7O4K - chains 1 and 6 of the 17 polymer chains in the assembly; structure by electron microscopy, 3.60 A resolution.

== Chain 1 ==
Name: General transcription and DNA repair factor IIH subunit TFB1
Organism: Saccharomyces cerevisiae (strain ATCC 204508 / S288c)
UniProtKB: P32776 (TFB1_YEAST); residue numbers follow UniProt; this construct covers 1-642
Chain sequence (645 residues; numbered -2 to 642; the number before each row is that of its first residue; numbers below 1 keep their minus sign (Gly-2 is residue -2)):
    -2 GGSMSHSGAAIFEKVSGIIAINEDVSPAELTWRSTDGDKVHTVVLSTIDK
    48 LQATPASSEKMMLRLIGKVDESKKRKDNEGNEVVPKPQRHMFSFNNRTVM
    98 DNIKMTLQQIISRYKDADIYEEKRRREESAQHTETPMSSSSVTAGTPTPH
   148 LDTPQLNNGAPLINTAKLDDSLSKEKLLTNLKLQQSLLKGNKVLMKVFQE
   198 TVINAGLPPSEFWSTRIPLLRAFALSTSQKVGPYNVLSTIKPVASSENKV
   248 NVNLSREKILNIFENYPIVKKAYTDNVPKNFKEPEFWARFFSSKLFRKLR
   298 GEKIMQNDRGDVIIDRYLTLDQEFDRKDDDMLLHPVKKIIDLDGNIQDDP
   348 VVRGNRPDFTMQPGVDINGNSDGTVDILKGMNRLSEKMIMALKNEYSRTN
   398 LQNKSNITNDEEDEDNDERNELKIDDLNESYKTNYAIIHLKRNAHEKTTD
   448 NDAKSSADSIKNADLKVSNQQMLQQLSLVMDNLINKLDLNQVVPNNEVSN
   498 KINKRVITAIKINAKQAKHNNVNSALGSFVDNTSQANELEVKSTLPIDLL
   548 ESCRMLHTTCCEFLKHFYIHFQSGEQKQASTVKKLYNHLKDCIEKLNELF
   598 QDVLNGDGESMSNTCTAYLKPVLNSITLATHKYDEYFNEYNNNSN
Unresolved in the structure: -2 to 0, 67-82, 122-166, 241-244, 394-412, 447-461, 518-535, 640-642
Construct notes: expression tag (-2 to 0)
UniProt features mapped onto this chain:
  - modified residue: Thr150 (Phosphothreonine)

== Chain 6 ==
Name: General transcription and DNA repair factor IIH subunit SSL1
Organism: Saccharomyces cerevisiae (strain ATCC 204508 / S288c)
UniProtKB: Q04673 (SSL1_YEAST); numbering as in UniProt (aligned over 1-461)
Chain sequence (464 residues; numbered -2 to 461; the number before each row is that of its first residue; numbers below 1 keep their minus sign (Gly-2 is residue -2)):
    -2 GGSMAPVVISESEEDEDRVAITRRTKRQVHFDGEGDDRVDQQQQQHSSSH
    48 RDRDKHVQRKKKKRLSNRNLQGSNGGYAWEDEIKRSWDLVKVDDEGDMAS
    98 LVASIVEARKKRTAKKNITPYQRGIIRSLILTLDCSEAMLEKDLRPNRHA
   148 MIIQYAIDFVHEFFDQNPISQMGIIIMRNGLAQLVSQVSGNPQDHIDALK
   198 SIRKQEPKGNPSLQNALEMARGLLLPVPAHCTREVLIVFGSLSTTDPGDI
   248 HQTIDSLVSEKIRVKVLGLSAQVAICKELCKATNYGDESFYKILLDETHL
   298 KELFNEAVTPLPVNKINKGFTLVKMGFPTRIFEDTPTFCSCHSKLVYGGY
   348 FCPNCHSKVCSLPTVCPCCDLMLILSTHLARSYHHLMPLKTFAEVPTTEK
   398 FRSEDCFSCQSRFPILKNHKNGKLLTSSRYRCEDCKQEFCVDCDVFIHEI
   448 LHNCPGCESKPVIT
Unresolved in the structure: -2 to 95, 413-421, 460-461
Construct notes: expression tag (-2 to 0)
UniProt features mapped onto this chain:
  - zinc finger: Cys349 to Cys366 (C4-type)

== Chain 1 / chain 6 interface ==
Pairs across the interface (79):
  Pro215(1) with Gln184(6)
  Arg218(1) with Gly219(6); Leu222(6)
  Ala219(1) with Leu181(6), hydrophobic; Gln184(6)
  Gln226(1) with Leu178(6); Ala179(6), hydrogen bond (side chain-backbone); Asn212(6)
  Lys227(1) with Leu178(6); Asn212(6), hydrogen bond (backbone-side chain); Pro244(6)
  Val228(1) with Asn176(6); Leu178(6), hydrophobic; Pro244(6)
  Gly229(1) with Asp243(6); Pro244(6)
  Pro230(1) with Asp243(6)
  Leu389(1) with Asp243(6); Pro244(6); Gly245(6); Asp246(6), hydrogen bond (backbone-backbone)
  Lys390(1) with Asp246(6), salt bridge; Gln249(6)
  Tyr393(1) with Glu215(6), hydrogen bond
  Tyr428(1) with Tyr282(6), hydrogen bond (side chain-backbone); Gly283(6); Asp284(6)
  Asn431(1) with Asn311(6); Lys312(6), hydrogen bond (backbone-backbone)
  Tyr432(1) with Tyr118(6), hydrophobic; Asp284(6), hydrogen bond; Phe287(6); Val310(6)
  Ala433(1) with Tyr118(6); Gln119(6), hydrogen bond (backbone-backbone); Val310(6); Lys312(6)
  Ile434(1) with Thr116(6); Pro117(6); Tyr118(6), hydrophobic
  Ile435(1) with Pro117(6), hydrogen bond (backbone-backbone); Gln119(6)
  Leu437(1) with Met384(6), hydrophobic
  Arg439(1) with Met384(6)
  Gln513(1) with Phe329(6)
  His516(1) with Glu330(6), hydrogen bond (side chain-backbone); Asp331(6), salt bridge; Tyr344(6)
  Leu536(1) with Lys341(6)
  Glu537(1) with Leu342(6)
  Val538(1) with Pro333(6), hydrophobic; Leu342(6); Tyr344(6), hydrophobic
  Arg551(1) with Phe335(6); Ser340(6), hydrogen bond (side chain-backbone)
  His554(1) with Phe335(6); Cys336(6), hydrogen bond (side chain-backbone); Ser340(6)
  Thr555(1) with Ser340(6)
  Leu561(1) with Cys365(6), hydrophobic
  Lys562(1) with Pro364(6); Cys365(6); Asp367(6), salt bridge
  Tyr565(1) with Asn351(6); Cys352(6); Cys365(6)
  Ile566(1) with Asp367(6)
  Gln569(1) with Asn351(6), hydrogen bond; Cys366(6)
  Ala614(1) with Thr334(6)
  Tyr615(1) with Thr332(6); Pro333(6); Phe335(6), hydrogen bond (backbone-backbone); Leu342(6), hydrophobic
  Leu616(1) with Phe335(6), hydrophobic
  Pro618(1) with Thr334(6)
  Ser622(1) with Cys352(6), hydrogen bond (side chain-backbone)
  Leu625(1) with His353(6)
  Lys629(1) with Asn351(6), hydrogen bond (side chain-backbone)
Also at the interface, not in a pair above, chain 1 (49 interface residues in all): Leu169, Leu216, Leu222, Ala388, Asn391, Thr430, Asn517, Leu547, Cys550, Cys558
Also at the interface, not in a pair above, chain 6 (53 interface residues in all): Gly177, Met216, Pro223, Asn281, Pro309, Ile313, Ser337, Ser354

== Overview ==
Chain 1 and chain 6 form an interface of 49 and 53 residues respectively; the contacts include 16 hydrogen
bonds and 3 salt bridges. Among the polar pairs are Lys390(1)-Asp246(6), His516(1)-Asp331(6) and
Lys562(1)-Asp367(6).
Here chain 1 is General transcription and DNA repair factor IIH subunit TFB1 and chain 6 is General
transcription and DNA repair factor IIH subunit SSL1, both from Saccharomyces cerevisiae (strain ATCC 204508 /
S288c). Entry 7O4K (Yeast TFIIH in the contracted state within the pre-initiation complex) was determined by
electron microscopy (same publication as 7O4I, 7O4J, 7O4L, 7O72, 7O73 and 7O75).
